PDB entry 7U66 | electron microscopy, 3.10 A resolution | chains A and G of the 12 polymer chains in the assembly

Chain A:
Molecule: Deoxyguanosinetriphosphate triphosphohydrolase
Source organism: Escherichia coli str. K-12 substr. MG1655
Notes: EC 3.1.5.1
UniProtKB: P15723 (DGTP_ECOLI); residues 1-505 here = UniProt positions 1-505
Chain sequence (505 residues; row label = number of the first residue in the row):
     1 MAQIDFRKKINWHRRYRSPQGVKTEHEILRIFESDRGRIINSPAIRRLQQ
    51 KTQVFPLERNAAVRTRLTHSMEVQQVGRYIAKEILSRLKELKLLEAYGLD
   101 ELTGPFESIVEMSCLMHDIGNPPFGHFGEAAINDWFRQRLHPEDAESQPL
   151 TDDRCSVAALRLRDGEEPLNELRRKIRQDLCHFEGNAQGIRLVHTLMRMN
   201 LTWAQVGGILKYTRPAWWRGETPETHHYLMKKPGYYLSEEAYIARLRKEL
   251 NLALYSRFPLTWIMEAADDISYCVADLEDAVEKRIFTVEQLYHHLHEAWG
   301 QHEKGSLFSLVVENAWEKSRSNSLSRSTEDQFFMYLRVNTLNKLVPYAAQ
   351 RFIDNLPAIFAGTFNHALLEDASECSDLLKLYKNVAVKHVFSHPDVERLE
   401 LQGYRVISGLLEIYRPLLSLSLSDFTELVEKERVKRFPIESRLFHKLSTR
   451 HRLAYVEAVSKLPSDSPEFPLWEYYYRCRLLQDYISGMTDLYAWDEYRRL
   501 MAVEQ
Disordered / not traced: 1-2, 57-61, 151-152, 164-165, 300-307, 318-326, 370-371, 505
Bound ions: Mg2+ near Asp268 (its only coordinating residue here)
Ligand contacts: 2'-deoxyguanosine-5'-triphosphate (DGT): Gln53, Asn186, Lys211, Tyr212, Lys231, Lys232, Asp268, Tyr272, Asp276, Phe391, Val396, Glu400
Reported in the primary citation:
  - conformationally variable residues (helix shift, side-chain flip): Tyr272, Phe391
  - catalytic residues: His126 (citing earlier work)
  - binding site for 2'-deoxyguanosine-5'-triphosphate: Tyr272

Chain G:
Molecule: Inhibitor of dGTPase
Source organism: Escherichia phage T7
UniProtKB: P03780 (GP12_BPT7); numbering as in UniProt (aligned over 1-85)
Chain sequence (89 residues; each row starts with the number of its first residue; numbers below 1 keep their minus sign (Gly-3 is residue -3)):
    -3 GSFTMGRLYSGNLAAFKAATNKLFQLDLAVIYDDWYDAYTRKDCIRLRIE
    47 DRSGNLIDTSTFYHHDEDVLFNMCTDWLNHMYDQLKDWK
Disordered / not traced: -3 to 1
Differences from the reference sequence: expression tag (-3 to 0)
Reported in the primary citation:
  - binding site for 2'-deoxyguanosine-5'-triphosphate: Arg3
  - conformationally variable residues (order/disorder transition): Gly2, Arg3

How chain A and chain G interact:
Residue-residue contacts - 19 pairs, chain A then chain G:
  His126(A) with Arg3(G); Leu4(G), hydrogen bond (side chain-backbone)
  Glu129(A) with Tyr5(G)
  Asn133(A) with Tyr5(G); Ser6(G), hydrogen bond
  Arg137(A) with Ala10(G)
  His182(A) with Tyr5(G)
  Phe183(A) with Tyr5(G), hydrogen bond (backbone-side chain)
  Glu184(A) with Tyr5(G)
  His227(A) with His60(G); Val65(G)
  Lys231(A) with Asn8(G); Asp62(G); Asp64(G), salt bridge
  Lys232(A) with Asp64(G)
  Pro233(A) with Tyr5(G)
  Tyr272(A) with Gly2(G), hydrogen bond (side chain-backbone)
  Asp377(A) with Arg37(G), salt bridge
  Lys380(A) with Tyr32(G)
Also at the interface, not in a pair above, chain A (17 interface residues in all): Phe127, Ala130, Glu400
Also at the interface, not in a pair above, chain G (14 interface residues in all): Asn68
From the paper, about this interface:
  - residue pairs: His126(A)-Leu4(G) (hydrogen bond), Arg3(G)-His126(A) (cation-pi contact)

In short:
The interface between chain A and chain G involves 17 residues on one side and 14 on the other; the contacts
include 4 hydrogen bonds and 2 salt bridges. Polar contacts include Lys231(A)-Asp64(G), Asp377(A)-Arg37(G) and
His126(A)-Leu4(G). The paper describes a hydrogen bond between His126(A) and Leu4(G); a cation-pi contact
between Arg3(G) and His126(A). From the paper: the catalytic residue His126(A); a binding site for
2'-deoxyguanosine-5'-triphosphate at Tyr272(A) and Arg3(G).
Here chain A is Deoxyguanosinetriphosphate triphosphohydrolase (Escherichia coli str. K-12 substr. MG1655) and
chain G is Inhibitor of dGTPase (Escherichia phage T7). Entry 7U66 (Structure of E. coli dGTPase bound to T7
bacteriophage protein Gp1.2 and dGTP) was determined by electron microscopy (same publication as 7U65 and
7U67).
